Entry 7TJX (electron microscopy, 4.00 A resolution); this record covers chains B and G of the 7 polymer chains in the assembly.

# Chain B
Protein: ATP synthase subunit alpha
From: Saccharomyces cerevisiae
UniProtKB: P07251 (ATPA_YEAST); residues 1-510 here correspond to UniProt positions 36-545 (UniProt number = residue number + 35)
Chain sequence (510 residues; each row starts with the number of its first residue):
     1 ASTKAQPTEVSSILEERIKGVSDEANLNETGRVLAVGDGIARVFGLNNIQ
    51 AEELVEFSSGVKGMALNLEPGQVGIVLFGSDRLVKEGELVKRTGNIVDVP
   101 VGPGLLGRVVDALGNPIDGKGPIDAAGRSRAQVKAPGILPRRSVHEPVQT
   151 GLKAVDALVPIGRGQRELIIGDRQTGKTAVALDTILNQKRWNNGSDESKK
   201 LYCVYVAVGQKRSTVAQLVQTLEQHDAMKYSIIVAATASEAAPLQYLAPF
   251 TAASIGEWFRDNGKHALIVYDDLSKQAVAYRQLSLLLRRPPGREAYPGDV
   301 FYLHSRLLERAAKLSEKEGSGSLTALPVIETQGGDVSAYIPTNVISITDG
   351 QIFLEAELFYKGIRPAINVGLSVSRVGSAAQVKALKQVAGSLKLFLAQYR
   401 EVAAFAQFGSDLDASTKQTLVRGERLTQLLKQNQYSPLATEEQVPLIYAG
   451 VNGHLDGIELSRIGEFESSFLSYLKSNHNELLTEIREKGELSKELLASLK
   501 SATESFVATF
Unresolved in the structure: 1-24, 407-411, 477-478, 509-510
Metal / ion sites: Mg2+: Thr178 (together with ATP)
Small-molecule neighbours:
  - ATP (adenosine-5'-triphosphate), molecule 1: Asp172, Arg173, Gln174, Thr175, Gly176, Lys177, Thr178, Ala179, Gln210, Glu330, Phe359, Arg364, Pro365, Gln432, Asn433, Gln434, Tyr435
  - ATP, molecule 2: Ile345, Ser346, Val373, Ser374, Arg375

# Chain G
Protein: ATP synthase subunit gamma
From: Saccharomyces cerevisiae
UniProtKB: P38077 (ATPG_YEAST); residues 1-278 here correspond to UniProt positions 34-311 (UniProt number = residue number + 33)
Chain sequence (278 residues; each row starts with the number of its first residue):
     1 ATLKEVEMRLKSIKNIEKITKTMKIVASTRLSKAEKAKISAKKMDEAEQL
    51 FYKNAETKNLDVEATETGAPKELIVAITSDKGLCGSIHSQLAKAVRRHLN
   101 DQPNADIVTIGDKIKMQLLRTHPNNIKLSINGIGKDAPTFQESALIADKL
   151 LSVMKAGTYPKISIFYNDPVSSLSFEPSEKPIFNAKTIEQSPSFGKFEID
   201 TDANVPRDLFEYTLANQMLTAMAQGYAAEISARRNAMDNASKNAGDMINR
   251 YSILYNRTRQAVITNELVDIITGASSLG
Unresolved in the structure: 1, 60-70, 277-278

# How chain B and chain G interact
Pairs across the interface - 5 pairs, chain B then chain G:
  Pro291(B) - Val268(G)  hydrophobic
  Pro291(B) - Thr272(G)
  Arg293(B) - Asn265(G)
  Glu294(B) - Asn265(G)
  Asp335(B) - Arg257(G)  salt bridge
Also at the interface, not in a pair above, chain B (9 interface residues in all): Arg288, Pro290, Gly292, Ala295, Gln332
Also at the interface, not in a pair above, chain G (6 interface residues in all): Ala261, Ser275

# Summary
The interface between chain B and chain G involves 9 residues on one side and 6 on the other; the contacts
include 1 salt bridge. Its one salt-bridged contact is Asp335(B)-Arg257(G). Bound to chain B: ATP.
Chain B is ATP synthase subunit alpha and chain G is ATP synthase subunit gamma, both from Saccharomyces
cerevisiae; the structure, Yeast ATP synthase F1 region State 1binding(a-d) with 10 mM ATP, was determined by
electron microscopy together with 7TJS, 7TJT, 7TJU, 7TJV, 7TJW, 7TJY and 30 further entries from the same
study.
